PDB entry 9CGR | X-ray diffraction, 2.40 A resolution | chains G and H of the 4 polymer chains in the assembly

[Chain G]
Protein: TCR TRAV1-2
From: Homo sapiens
Sequence (204 residues; row label = number of the first residue in the row; numbering starts at 0):
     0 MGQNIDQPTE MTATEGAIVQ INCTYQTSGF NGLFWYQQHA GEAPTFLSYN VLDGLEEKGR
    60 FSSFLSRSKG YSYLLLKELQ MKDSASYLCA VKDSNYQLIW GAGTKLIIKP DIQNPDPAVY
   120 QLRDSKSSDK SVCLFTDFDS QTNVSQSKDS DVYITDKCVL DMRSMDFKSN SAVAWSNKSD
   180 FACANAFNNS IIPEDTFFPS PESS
Not modelled in the structure: 0-1, 202-203
Disulfides: Cys-22/Cys-88, Cys-132/Cys-182

[Chain H]
Protein: TCR trbv 6-1
From: Homo sapiens
Sequence (246 residues; each row starts with the number of its first residue; numbering starts at 0):
     0 MNAGVTQTPK FQVLKTGQSM TLQCAQDMNH NSMYWYRQDP GMGLRLIYYS ASEGTTDKGE
    60 VPNGYNVSRL NKREFSLRLE SAAPSQTSVY FCASSVWTGE GSGELFFGEG SRLTVLEDLK
   120 NVFPPEVAVF EPSEAEISHT QKATLVCLAT GFYPDHVELS WWVNGKEVHS GVCTDPQPLK
   180 EQPALNDSRY ALSSRLRVSA TFWQNPRNHF RCQVQFYGLS ENDEWTQDRA KPVTQIVSAE
   240 AWGRAD
Not modelled in the structure: 0, 245
Disulfides: Cys-23/Cys-91, Cys-146/Cys-211
Metal / ion sites: Ca2+: Tyr-47, Pro-61, Tyr-64

[Chain G / chain H interface]
Residue-residue contacts - 88 pairs, chain G then chain H:
  Phe-33(G) / Ser-101(H)
  Phe-33(G) / Gly-102(H)
  Tyr-35(G) / Glu-103(H)
  Tyr-35(G) / Leu-104(H)  hydrogen bond (side chain-backbone)
  Gln-37(G) / Gln-37(H)  hydrogen bond
  Gln-37(G) / Phe-90(H)
  Glu-41(G) / Phe-90(H)
  Ala-42(G) / Phe-90(H)  hydrophobic
  Ala-42(G) / Phe-106(H)  hydrophobic
  Ala-42(G) / Gly-107(H)
  Pro-43(G) / Phe-106(H)
  Phe-45(G) / Glu-103(H)
  Tyr-48(G) / Ser-101(H)
  Lys-91(G) / Gly-100(H)  hydrogen bond (side chain-backbone)
  Tyr-95(G) / Gly-98(H)
  Leu-97(G) / Leu-104(H)  hydrophobic
  Trp-99(G) / Tyr-35(H)
  Trp-99(G) / Gly-42(H)
  Trp-99(G) / Leu-43(H)
  Trp-99(G) / Leu-104(H)  hydrophobic
  Gly-100(G) / Gly-42(H)
  Ala-101(G) / Gly-40(H)
  Ala-101(G) / Met-41(H)
  Ala-101(G) / Gly-42(H)
  Lys-104(G) / Gln-176(H)
  Asp-115(G) / His-138(H)  salt bridge
  Asp-115(G) / Thr-139(H)
  Tyr-119(G) / Ser-132(H)
  Tyr-119(G) / Ala-134(H)
  Tyr-119(G) / Glu-135(H)
  Tyr-119(G) / His-138(H)
  Tyr-119(G) / Thr-139(H)
  Gln-120(G) / Ser-132(H)
  Leu-121(G) / Phe-129(H)
  Leu-121(G) / Glu-130(H)
  Leu-121(G) / Thr-143(H)
  Leu-121(G) / Val-145(H)  hydrophobic
  Arg-122(G) / Phe-129(H)
  Arg-122(G) / Glu-130(H)  salt bridge
  Arg-122(G) / Pro-131(H)
  Ser-124(G) / Val-128(H)
  Ser-124(G) / Phe-129(H)
  Ser-127(G) / Ala-127(H)
  Lys-129(G) / Glu-125(H)  salt bridge
  Lys-129(G) / Phe-129(H)
  Lys-129(G) / Thr-149(H)
  Val-131(G) / Phe-129(H)  hydrophobic
  Val-131(G) / Leu-147(H)  hydrophobic
  Leu-133(G) / Thr-143(H)
  Thr-135(G) / Arg-196(H)
  Asp-136(G) / Thr-139(H)
  Asp-136(G) / Arg-196(H)  salt bridge
  Tyr-152(G) / Leu-178(H)  hydrophobic
  Tyr-152(G) / Glu-180(H)
  Ile-153(G) / Leu-178(H)
  Thr-154(G) / Asp-174(H)
  Thr-154(G) / Ser-192(H)
  Thr-154(G) / Arg-194(H)  hydrogen bond
  Asp-155(G) / Arg-194(H)
  Cys-157(G) / Cys-172(H)  disulfide
  Cys-157(G) / Thr-173(H)
  Cys-157(G) / Arg-194(H)
  Val-158(G) / Cys-172(H)  hydrogen bond (backbone-side chain)
  Leu-159(G) / Gly-170(H)
  Leu-159(G) / Val-171(H)
  Leu-159(G) / Cys-172(H)  hydrophobic
  Leu-159(G) / Arg-196(H)
  Asp-160(G) / Ser-169(H)
  Asp-160(G) / Gly-170(H)  hydrogen bond (backbone-backbone)
  Met-161(G) / Lys-141(H)
  Met-161(G) / Arg-196(H)
  Met-161(G) / Val-197(H)
  Met-161(G) / Ser-198(H)
  Arg-162(G) / Ser-169(H)  hydrogen bond (backbone-side chain)
  Met-164(G) / Lys-141(H)
  Met-164(G) / Ser-198(H)
  Phe-166(G) / Lys-141(H)
  Phe-166(G) / Arg-196(H)
  Ser-168(G) / Arg-196(H)  hydrogen bond
  Ser-170(G) / Arg-194(H)  hydrogen bond
  Ala-171(G) / Arg-194(H)
  Val-172(G) / Arg-194(H)
  Trp-174(G) / Leu-147(H)  hydrophobic
  Trp-174(G) / Thr-149(H)
  Trp-174(G) / Leu-178(H)  hydrophobic
  Trp-174(G) / Ala-190(H)  hydrophobic
  Phe-196(G) / His-138(H)
  Pro-198(G) / Ala-134(H)  hydrophobic
Other interface residues (no listed pair), chain G (49 interface residues in all): Gly-40, Ser-126, Ser-163
Other interface residues (no listed pair), chain H (47 interface residues in all): Glu-108
Disulfides between the chains: Cys-157(G)/Cys-172(H)

[Summary]
49 residues of chain G and 47 residues of chain H are in contact, with 1 disulfide bond, 9 hydrogen bonds and
4 salt bridges. Polar contacts include Asp-115(G)/His-138(H), Arg-122(G)/Glu-130(H) and Lys-129(G)/Glu-125(H).
The Ca2+ site is built by Tyr-47(H), Pro-61(H) and Tyr-64(H).
Here chain G is TCR TRAV1-2 and chain H is TCR trbv 6-1, both from Homo sapiens. Entry 9CGR (Structure of
human MAIT A-F7 TCR in complex with human MR1-Pyridoxal) was determined by X-ray diffraction (same publication
as 9CGS).
